Entry 8KD1 (electron microscopy, 3.20 A resolution); this record covers chains E and I of the 11 polymer chains in the assembly.

Chain E:
Molecule: Histone H3.1
Source organism: Homo sapiens
Reference sequence: P68431 (H31_HUMAN); residues 0-135 here correspond to UniProt positions 1-136 (UniProt number = residue number + 1)
Sequence (139 residues; numbered -3 to 135; the number before each row is that of its first residue; numbers below 1 keep their minus sign (Gly-3 is residue -3)):
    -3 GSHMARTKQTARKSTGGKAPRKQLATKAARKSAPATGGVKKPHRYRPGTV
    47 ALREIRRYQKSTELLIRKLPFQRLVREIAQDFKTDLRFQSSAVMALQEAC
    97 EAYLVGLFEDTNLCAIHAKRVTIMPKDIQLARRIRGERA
Not modelled in the structure: -3 to 37
Sequence notes: expression tag (-3 to -1)
Swiss-Prot annotation at these positions:
  - modified residue: Arg2 (Asymmetric dimethylarginine), Thr3 (Phosphothreonine), Lys4 (Allysine), Gln5 (5-glutamyl dopamine), Thr6 (Phosphothreonine), Arg8 (Citrulline), Lys9 (N6,N6,N6-trimethyllysine), Ser10 (ADP-ribosylserine), Thr11 (Phosphothreonine), Lys14 (N6-(2-hydroxyisobutyryl)lysine), Arg17 (Asymmetric dimethylarginine), Lys18 (N6-(2-hydroxyisobutyryl)lysine), Lys23 (N6-(2-hydroxyisobutyryl)lysine), Arg26 (Citrulline), Lys27 (N6,N6,N6-trimethyllysine), Ser28 (ADP-ribosylserine), Lys36 (N6,N6,N6-trimethyllysine), Lys37 (N6-methyllysine), Tyr41 (Phosphotyrosine), Lys56 (N6,N6,N6-trimethyllysine) and 8 more in UniProt
  - lipidation: Lys18 (N6-decanoyllysine)

Chain I:
Molecule: 193-nt DNA strand
Source organism: synthetic construct
Sequence (193 nucleotides; numbered -96 to 96; the number before each row is that of its first residue; numbers below 1 keep their minus sign (DA-96 is residue -96)):
   -96 ATCACGTAATATTGGCCAGCTAGGATCACAATCCCGGTGCCGAGGCCGCT
   -46 CAATTGGTCGTAGACAGCTCTAGCACCGCTTAAACGCACGTACGGAATCC
     4 GTACGTGCGTTTAAGCGGTGCTAGAGCTGTCTACGACCAATTGAGCGGCC
    54 TCGGCACCGGGATTGTGATCCTAGCTGGCCAATATTACGTGAT
Not modelled in the structure: -96 to -87, 87-96

Chain E / chain I interface:
Pairs across the interface (21; chain E residue first):
  Arg40(E) - DT9(I)  base contact
  Arg40(E) - DG10(I)  hydrogen bond to the sugar
  Tyr41(E) - DA-66(I)  sugar contact
  Tyr41(E) - DG10(I)  phosphate contact
  Pro43(E) - DT9(I)  phosphate contact
  Gly44(E) - DG8(I)  phosphate contact
  Gly44(E) - DT9(I)  hydrogen bond to the phosphate
  Thr45(E) - DT9(I)  phosphate contact
  Val46(E) - DT9(I)  phosphate contact
  Ala47(E) - DT9(I)  hydrogen bond to the phosphate
  Arg49(E) - DA-66(I)  hydrogen bond to the phosphate
  Arg49(E) - DT-65(I)  salt bridge to the phosphate
  Lys56(E) - DC-64(I)  salt bridge to the phosphate
  Arg63(E) - DA17(I)  phosphate contact
  Arg63(E) - DG18(I)  phosphate contact
  Lys64(E) - DG18(I)  salt bridge to the phosphate
  Leu65(E) - DA17(I)  phosphate contact
  Leu65(E) - DG18(I)  hydrogen bond to the phosphate
  Pro66(E) - DA17(I)  sugar contact
  Arg69(E) - DA17(I)  salt bridge to the phosphate
  Arg83(E) - DG27(I)  sugar contact
Other interface residues (no listed pair), chain E (17 interface residues in all): Arg42, Lys115
Other interface residues (no listed pair), chain I (12 interface residues in all): DA-67, DG-2, DA26

In short:
The interface between chain E and chain I involves 17 residues on one side and 12 on the other, with 5
hydrogen bonds and 4 salt bridges. Polar contacts include Arg40(E)-DG10(I), Gly44(E)-DT9(I) and
Ala47(E)-DT9(I).
Here chain E is Histone H3.1 (Homo sapiens) and chain I is a 193-nt DNA strand (synthetic construct). Entry
8KD1 (Structure of nucleosome complexed with one DEK molecule) was determined by electron microscopy,
deposited together with 8KE0 and 8KCY.
